Entry 8TYC (electron microscopy, 3.30 A resolution); this record covers chains C and a of the 8 polymer chains in the assembly.

# Chain C
Molecule: Glycoprotein G1
Organism: Lassa virus
Reference sequence: P08669 (GLYC_LASSJ); numbering as in UniProt (aligned over 1-259)
Sequence (259 residues; each row starts with the number of its first residue):
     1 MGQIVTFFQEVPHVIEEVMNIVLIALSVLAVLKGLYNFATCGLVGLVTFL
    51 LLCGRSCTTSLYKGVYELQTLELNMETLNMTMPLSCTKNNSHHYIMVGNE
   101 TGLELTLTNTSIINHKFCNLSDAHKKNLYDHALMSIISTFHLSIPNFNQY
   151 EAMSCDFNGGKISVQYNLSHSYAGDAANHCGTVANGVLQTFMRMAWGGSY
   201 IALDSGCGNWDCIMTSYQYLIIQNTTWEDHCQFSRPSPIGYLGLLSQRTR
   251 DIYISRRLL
Disordered / not traced: 1-59, 173-178
Differences from the reference sequence: conflict Cys-207 (Arg in P08669)
Swiss-Prot annotation at these positions:
  - binding site (Zn(2+)): Cys-57
  - site: Lys-33 (Important for GP-C-mediated membrane fusion), Thr-58, Thr-59 (Cleavage), Leu-259 (Cleavage)
  - lipidation: Gly-2 (N-myristoyl glycine)
  - glycosylation (N-linked (GlcNAc...) asparagine): Asn-79, Asn-89, Asn-99, Asn-109, Asn-119, Asn-167, Asn-224
Disulfides: Cys-86/Cys-231, Cys-118/Cys-155, Cys-180/Cys-212
Covalent attachments: glycan linked to Asn-79, Asn-109; N-acetylglucosamine (NAG) linked to Asn-89, Asn-99, Asn-119, Asn-167, Asn-224

# Chain a
Molecule: Glycoprotein G2, 2-dehydro-3-deoxyphosphogluconate aldolase/4-hydroxy-2-oxoglutarate aldolase fusion protein
Organism: Lassa virus
Reference sequence: chimeric construct of P08669, Q9WXS1: residues 260-423 from P08669 (GLYC_LASSJ) positions 260-423 (same numbers); residues 450-653 from Q9WXS1 positions 2-205 (UniProt number = residue number - 448)
Sequence (406 residues; each row starts with the number of its first residue):
   260 GTFTWTLSDSEGKDTPGGYCLTRWMLIEAELKCFGNTAVAKCNEKHDEEF
   310 CDMLRLFDFNKQAIQRLKAPAQMSIQLINKAVNALINDQLIMKNHLRDIM
   360 CIPYCNYSKYWYLNHTTTGRTSLPKCWLVSNGSYLNETHFSDDIEQQADN
   410 MITEMLQKEYMERQGGSGGSGGSGGSGGSEKAAKAEEAARKMEELFKKHK
   460 IVAVLRANSVEEAIEKAVAVFAGGVHLIEITFTVPDADTVIKALSVLKEK
   510 GAIIGAGTVTSVEQCRKAVESGAEFIVSPHLDEEISQFCKEKGVFYMPGV
   560 MTPTELVKAMKLGHDILKLFPGEVVGPEFVKAMKGPFPNVKFVPTGGVDL
   610 DNVCEWFDAGVLAVGVGDALVEGDPDEVREKAKEFVEKIRGCTEGSLEWS
   660 HPQFEK
Disordered / not traced: 269-275, 421-665
Differences from the reference sequence: conflict Pro-329 (Glu in P08669), Cys-360 (Gly in P08669), Ile-473 (Lys25 in Q9WXS1), Val-477 (Leu29 in Q9WXS1), Ala-481 (Glu33 in Q9WXS1), Ala-502 (Glu54 in Q9WXS1), Val-505 (Phe57 in Q9WXS1), Asp-574 (Thr126 in Q9WXS1), Glu-587 (Gln139 in Q9WXS1), Asp-608 (Asn160 in Q9WXS1), Asp-617 (Lys169 in Q9WXS1), Asp-627 (Ser179 in Q9WXS1), Glu-631 (Lys183 in Q9WXS1), Asp-633 (Thr185 in Q9WXS1), Glu-643 (Ala195 in Q9WXS1); linker (424-449); expression tag (654-665)
Swiss-Prot annotation at these positions:
  - glycosylation (N-linked (GlcNAc...) asparagine): Asn-365, Asn-373, Asn-390, Asn-395
Disulfides: Cys-279/Cys-292, Cys-301/Cys-310, Cys-364/Cys-385
Covalent attachments: glycan linked to Asn-365; N-acetylglucosamine (NAG) linked to Asn-373, Asn-390, Asn-395
What the authors report for this chain:
  - post-translational modification sites: Asn-373, Asn-395

# Interface between chain C and chain a
Pairs across the interface - 18 pairs, chain C then chain a:
  Pro-145(C) / Gln-335(a)
  Asn-146(C) / Gln-335(a)  hydrogen bond
  Cys-180(C) / Pro-329(a)  hydrophobic
  Arg-193(C) / Lys-339(a)
  Gly-208(C) / Arg-325(a)
  Gly-208(C) / Leu-326(a)
  Gly-208(C) / Lys-327(a)  hydrogen bond (backbone-backbone)
  Asn-209(C) / Leu-326(a)
  Asn-209(C) / Lys-327(a)
  Asp-211(C) / Ser-333(a)  hydrogen bond
  Cys-212(C) / Lys-327(a)
  Gln-247(C) / Lys-339(a)
  Arg-250(C) / Asn-338(a)  hydrogen bond (side chain-backbone)
  Arg-250(C) / Val-341(a)
  Arg-250(C) / Asn-342(a)  hydrogen bond
  Asp-251(C) / Gln-335(a)  hydrogen bond
  Asp-251(C) / Asn-338(a)  hydrogen bond
  Asp-251(C) / Lys-339(a)  salt bridge
Also at the interface, not in a pair above, chain C (13 interface residues in all): Ser-143, Trp-210
Also at the interface, not in a pair above, chain a (11 interface residues in all): Leu-336

# Summary
13 residues of chain C face 11 of chain a across their interface, with 7 hydrogen bonds and 1 salt bridge.
Polar contacts include Asp-251(C)/Lys-339(a), Asn-146(C)/Gln-335(a) and Asp-211(C)/Ser-333(a).
N-acetylglucosamine is covalently linked to Asn-89(C), Asn-99(C), Asn-119(C), Asn-167(C) and Asn-224(C).
Covalently linked N-acetylglucosamine: at Asn-373(a), Asn-390(a) and Asn-395(a). From the paper: modification
sites Asn-373(a) and Asn-395(a).
Here chain C is Glycoprotein G1 and chain a is Glycoprotein G2, 2-dehydro-3-deoxyphosphogluconate
aldolase/4-hydroxy-2-oxoglutarate aldolase fusion protein, both from Lassa virus. Entry 8TYC (Lassa GPC
(strain Josiah) bound to rabbit polyclonal base-targeting antibody Base-1) was determined by electron
microscopy (same publication as 8TYE, 8VCV, 8VE8, 9CJ7, 9CJ8, 9CK7 and 9CK8).
